Entry 8XL8 (electron microscopy, 2.36 A resolution); this record covers chains D and F of the 12 polymer chains in the assembly.

Chain D (and F):
Protein: Methylcrotonoyl-CoA carboxylase beta chain, mitochondrial
Organism: Homo sapiens
Notes: EC 6.4.1.4; chain F of this document is another copy of the same molecule, construct and numbering; everything in this record applies to it too
Reference sequence: Q9HCC0 (MCCB_HUMAN); residues 1-563 here = UniProt positions 1-563
Chain sequence (563 residues; row label = number of the first residue in the row):
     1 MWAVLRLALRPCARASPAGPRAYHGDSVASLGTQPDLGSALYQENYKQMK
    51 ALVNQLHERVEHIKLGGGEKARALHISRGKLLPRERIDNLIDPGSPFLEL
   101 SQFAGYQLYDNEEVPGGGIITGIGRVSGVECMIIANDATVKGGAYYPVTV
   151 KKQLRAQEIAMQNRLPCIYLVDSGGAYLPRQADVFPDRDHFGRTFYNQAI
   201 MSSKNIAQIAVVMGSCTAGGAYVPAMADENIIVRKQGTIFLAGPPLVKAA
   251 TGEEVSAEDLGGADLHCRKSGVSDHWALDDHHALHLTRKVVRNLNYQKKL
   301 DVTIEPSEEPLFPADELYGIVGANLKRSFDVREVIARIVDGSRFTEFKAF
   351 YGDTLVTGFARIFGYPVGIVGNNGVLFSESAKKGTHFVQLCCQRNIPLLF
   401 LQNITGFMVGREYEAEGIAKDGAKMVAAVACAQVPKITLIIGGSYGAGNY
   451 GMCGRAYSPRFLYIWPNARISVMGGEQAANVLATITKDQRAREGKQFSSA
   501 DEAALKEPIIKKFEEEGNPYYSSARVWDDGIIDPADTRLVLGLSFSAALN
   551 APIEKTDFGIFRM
Not modelled in the structure: 1-22
Small-molecule neighbours:
  - propionyl Coenzyme A (1VU): Arg78, Lys141, Gly142, Ala144, Gly174, Gly175, Ala176, Tyr177, Leu178, Thr217, Ala218, Gly219
  - biotin (BTN): Val375, Thr405, Gly406, Phe407, Met408, Val409, Glu476, Gln477, Asn480
Swiss-Prot annotation at these positions:
  - region: Arg343 to Asn372 (Acyl-CoA binding)
  - modified residue: Lys70 (N6-acetyllysine), Lys141 (N6-succinyllysine), Lys495 (N6-acetyllysine), Lys511 (N6-acetyllysine)
  - natural variant: Ser39 (S39F: In MCC2D), Gly68 (G68V: In MCC2D; uncertain significance), Glu99 (E99Q: In MCC2D), Ser101 (S101F: In MCC2D), Gly105 (G105R: In MCC2D; uncertain significance), Gly118 (deletion: In MCC2D), Cys131 (C131F: In MCC2D), Thr139 (T139I: In MCC2D), Tyr146 (Y146N: In MCC2D), Lys152 (K152T: In MCC2D), Arg155 (R155Q: In MCC2D; R155W: In MCC2D), Asn163 (N163D: In MCC2D; uncertain significance), 42 further natural variant entries in UniProt
Reported in the primary citation:
  - catalytic residues: Ala447, Gly448 (citing earlier work)

Chain D / chain F interface:
Pairs across the interface (44; chain D residue first):
  Asp92(D) with Tyr23(F), hydrogen bond (side chain-backbone)
  Pro93(D) with Tyr23(F)
  Ser127(D) with Tyr23(F); His24(F), hydrogen bond (backbone-side chain)
  Gly128(D) with Tyr23(F)
  Ser202(D) with Gln393(F), hydrogen bond (backbone-side chain)
  Asn205(D) with Gln393(F), hydrogen bond (side chain-backbone)
  Asp228(D) with His386(F); Leu390(F); Gln393(F)
  Glu229(D) with Phe347(F); Leu390(F); Arg394(F), salt bridge
  Cys267(D) with Phe350(F); Tyr351(F), hydrogen bond (backbone-backbone)
  Arg268(D) with Phe350(F); Tyr351(F)
  Lys269(D) with Tyr351(F)
  Gly271(D) with Lys348(F), hydrogen bond (backbone-side chain); Tyr351(F)
  Ser273(D) with Lys348(F)
  Asp274(D) with Phe347(F); Lys348(F), hydrogen bond (backbone-backbone); Ala349(F)
  His275(D) with Glu346(F), hydrogen bond (side chain-backbone)
  Trp276(D) with Phe350(F), hydrophobic
  His285(D) with Ser27(F); Val28(F)
  Arg288(D) with Tyr23(F); Asp26(F), salt bridge
  Lys289(D) with Val28(F); Ala29(F); Thr345(F)
  Arg292(D) with His24(F), hydrogen bond; Glu305(F), salt bridge
  Asn293(D) with Thr345(F); Phe359(F); Arg394(F), hydrogen bond (backbone-side chain)
  Leu294(D) with Arg394(F)
  Asn295(D) with Val302(F); Thr303(F), hydrogen bond; Arg394(F); Asn395(F), hydrogen bond (side chain-backbone)
  Gln297(D) with Thr303(F)
Other interface residues (no listed pair), chain D (28 interface residues in all): Ala207, Ser270, Val290, Tyr296
Other interface residues (no listed pair), chain F (25 interface residues in all): Asp301, Pro366, Ile396

Summary:
The interface between chain D and chain F involves 28 residues on one side and 25 on the other; the contacts
include 12 hydrogen bonds and 3 salt bridges. Polar pairs include Glu229(D)-Arg394(F), Arg288(D)-Asp26(F) and
Arg292(D)-Glu305(F). Ligands of chain D: biotin and propionyl Coenzyme A. From the paper: catalytic residues
Ala447(D) and Gly448(D).
Chain D and chain F are both Methylcrotonoyl-CoA carboxylase beta chain, mitochondrial (Homo sapiens); the
structure, Structure of human 3-methylcrotonyl-CoA carboxylase in complex with propionyl-CoA (MCC-PCO), was
determined by electron microscopy (same publication as 8XL3, 8XL4, 8XL5, 8XL6 and 8XL7).
